4C90 - chains A and B; structure by X-ray diffraction, 2.65 A resolution.

== Chain A (and B) ==
Protein: Alpha-glucuronidase GH115
Organism: Bacteroides ovatus
Notes: chain B of this document is another copy of the same molecule, construct and numbering; everything in this record applies to it too
Reference sequence: A7M022 (A7M022_BACOV); residues 1-856 here = UniProt positions 1-856
Amino-acid sequence (856 residues; each row starts with the number of its first residue):
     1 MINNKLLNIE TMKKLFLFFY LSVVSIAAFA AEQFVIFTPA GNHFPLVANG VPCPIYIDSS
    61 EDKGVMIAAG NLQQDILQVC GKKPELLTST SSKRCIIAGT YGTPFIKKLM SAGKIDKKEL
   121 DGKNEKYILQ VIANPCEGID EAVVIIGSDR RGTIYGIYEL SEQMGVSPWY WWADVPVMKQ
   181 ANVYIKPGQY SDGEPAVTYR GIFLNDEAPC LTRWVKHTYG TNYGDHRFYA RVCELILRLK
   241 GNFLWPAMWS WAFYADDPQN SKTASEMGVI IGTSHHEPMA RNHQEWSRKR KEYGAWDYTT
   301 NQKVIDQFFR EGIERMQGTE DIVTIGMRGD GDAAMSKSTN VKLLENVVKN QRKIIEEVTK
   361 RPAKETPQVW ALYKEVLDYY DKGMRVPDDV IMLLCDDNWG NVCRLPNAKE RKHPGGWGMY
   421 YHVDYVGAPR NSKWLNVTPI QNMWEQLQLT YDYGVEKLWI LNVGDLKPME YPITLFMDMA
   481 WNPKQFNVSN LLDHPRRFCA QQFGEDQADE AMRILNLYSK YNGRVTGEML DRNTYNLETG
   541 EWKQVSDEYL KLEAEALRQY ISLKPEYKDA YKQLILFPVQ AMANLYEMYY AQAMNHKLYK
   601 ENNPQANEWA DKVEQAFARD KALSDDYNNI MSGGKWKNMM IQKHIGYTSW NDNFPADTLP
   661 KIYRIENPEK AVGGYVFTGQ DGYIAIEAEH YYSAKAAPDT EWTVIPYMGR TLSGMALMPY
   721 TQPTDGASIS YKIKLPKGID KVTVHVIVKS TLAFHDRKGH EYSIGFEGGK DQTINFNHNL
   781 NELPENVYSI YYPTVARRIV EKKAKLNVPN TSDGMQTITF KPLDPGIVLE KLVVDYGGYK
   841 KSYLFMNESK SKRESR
Unresolved in the structure: 1-32, 855-856 (chain B: 1-31, 331-339, 382-383, 854-856)
Bound ions: Na+: Lys433, Asp465
Reported in the primary citation:
  - catalytic residues: Asp332, Asp424 (proposed by the authors, not directly observed)
  - catalytic residues: Glu375, His422
  - mutagenesis - N205A, D206A (300-fold), W249A (3000-fold), H275A, R328A (105-fold), Y373A, K374A, E375A (5000-fold), D396N, N398A, Y420A (103-fold), H422A (105-fold), Y425A, N462A, E782A, E785A, Y788A, Y792A (100-fold): decreased catalytic activity
  - mutagenesis - H275A/H422A, D332A: abolished catalytic activity
  - mutagenesis - E162A, W169A, D192A, D478A: unchanged catalytic activity

== How chain A and chain B interact ==
Contacting residue pairs - 165 pairs, chain A then chain B:
  Lys374(A) with Glu782(B); Tyr792(B)
  Glu375(A) with Glu782(B)
  Asp397(A) with Leu752(B); Tyr791(B); Tyr792(B); Val795(B)
  Asn398(A) with Tyr792(B), hydrogen bond
  Trp399(A) with Tyr792(B); Val795(B); Ala796(B), hydrophobic; Arg798(B), hydrogen bond (backbone-side chain)
  Asn401(A) with Lys749(B); Ser750(B), hydrogen bond; Leu752(B)
  Val402(A) with Leu752(B)
  Cys403(A) with Leu752(B), hydrophobic; Ala753(B); Phe754(B); Tyr791(B)
  Arg404(A) with Ala753(B); Phe754(B)
  Leu405(A) with Phe754(B), hydrogen bond (backbone-backbone)
  Tyr425(A) with Tyr792(B)
  Ala428(A) with Tyr788(B), hydrophobic; Tyr792(B)
  Pro429(A) with Tyr792(B); Pro793(B), hydrophobic; Ala796(B)
  Val437(A) with Arg798(B), hydrogen bond (backbone-side chain)
  Gln441(A) with Pro706(B); Tyr707(B); Met708(B)
  Asn442(A) with Met708(B); Lys749(B); Arg798(B)
  Glu445(A) with Met708(B); Tyr720(B), hydrogen bond; Lys749(B), salt bridge; Val828(B)
  Gln446(A) with Lys749(B)
  Gln448(A) with Tyr720(B)
  Leu449(A) with Tyr720(B), hydrophobic; Phe754(B), hydrophobic
  Asp452(A) with Thr721(B)
  Tyr453(A) with Tyr720(B), hydrogen bond (side chain-backbone); Phe754(B); Pro825(B)
  Val488(A) with Thr703(B); Val704(B); Ile705(B), hydrophobic
  Leu492(A) with Tyr707(B), hydrophobic
  Asn516(A) with Tyr707(B)
  Lys520(A) with Tyr707(B), hydrogen bond (side chain-backbone); Gly709(B), hydrogen bond (side chain-backbone); Arg710(B); Thr711(B), hydrogen bond (side chain-backbone)
  Gly523(A) with Arg798(B), hydrogen bond (backbone-side chain)
  Arg524(A) with Arg710(B), hydrogen bond (side chain-backbone); Tyr843(B), hydrogen bond (backbone-side chain); Leu844(B)
  Val525(A) with Arg797(B); Tyr843(B)
  Met529(A) with Arg797(B)
  Thr534(A) with Tyr843(B)
  Tyr535(A) with Tyr843(B), hydrophobic
  Asn536(A) with Lys841(B), hydrogen bond (side chain-backbone)
  Glu541(A) with Ser842(B); Tyr843(B), hydrogen bond (side chain-backbone); Leu844(B), hydrogen bond (side chain-backbone); Phe845(B)
  Lys543(A) with Gln544(B); Glu548(B), salt bridge
  Gln544(A) with Lys543(B); Asn847(B)
  Val545(A) with Leu844(B), hydrophobic
  Asp547(A) with Asp547(B); Lys551(B)
  Glu548(A) with Lys543(B), salt bridge
  Leu550(A) with Lys551(B); Ala554(B); Arg558(B)
  Lys551(A) with Asp547(B); Leu550(B); Glu587(B), salt bridge
  Glu553(A) with Arg558(B), salt bridge
  Ala554(A) with Leu550(B); Ala554(B), hydrophobic
  Glu555(A) with Glu587(B)
  Leu557(A) with Ala554(B); Leu557(B), hydrophobic
  Arg558(A) with Leu550(B); Glu553(B), salt bridge; Arg619(B)
  Ile561(A) with Leu557(B), hydrophobic; Ile561(B), hydrophobic
  Glu587(A) with Lys551(B), salt bridge
  Arg619(A) with Arg558(B)
  Thr703(A) with Val488(B)
  Val704(A) with Val488(B)
  Pro706(A) with Gln441(B), hydrogen bond (backbone-side chain)
  Tyr707(A) with Gln441(B); Leu492(B), hydrophobic; Asn516(B); Lys520(B), hydrogen bond (backbone-side chain)
  Met708(A) with Asn442(B)
  Gly709(A) with Lys520(B), hydrogen bond (backbone-side chain)
  Arg710(A) with Lys520(B), hydrogen bond (backbone-side chain); Arg524(B), hydrogen bond (backbone-side chain)
  Thr711(A) with Lys520(B), hydrogen bond (backbone-side chain)
  Met718(A) with Gln448(B)
  Tyr720(A) with Glu445(B), hydrogen bond; Gln448(B); Leu449(B), hydrophobic; Tyr453(B), hydrogen bond (backbone-side chain)
  Thr721(A) with Asp452(B); Tyr453(B)
  Lys749(A) with Asn401(B), hydrogen bond; Glu445(B), salt bridge; Gln446(B)
  Ser750(A) with Asn401(B), hydrogen bond
  Leu752(A) with Asp397(B); Asn401(B); Val402(B); Cys403(B), hydrophobic
  Ala753(A) with Cys403(B)
  Phe754(A) with Cys403(B); Arg404(B); Leu405(B), hydrogen bond (backbone-backbone); Leu449(B), hydrophobic; Tyr453(B)
  Tyr788(A) with Ala428(B), hydrophobic
  Tyr791(A) with Asp397(B); Cys403(B)
  Tyr792(A) with Asp397(B); Asn398(B), hydrogen bond; Ala428(B), hydrophobic; Pro429(B)
  Pro793(A) with Pro429(B), hydrophobic
  Val795(A) with Asp397(B); Trp399(B); Asn401(B)
  Ala796(A) with Trp399(B), hydrophobic; Pro429(B)
  Arg797(A) with Val525(B); Met529(B)
  Arg798(A) with Trp399(B), hydrogen bond (side chain-backbone); Val437(B), hydrogen bond (side chain-backbone); Asn442(B); Gly523(B), hydrogen bond (side chain-backbone)
  Pro825(A) with Tyr453(B)
  Val828(A) with Glu445(B)
  Lys841(A) with Asn536(B), hydrogen bond (backbone-side chain)
  Ser842(A) with Asn536(B); Thr539(B); Glu541(B)
  Tyr843(A) with Arg524(B), hydrogen bond (side chain-backbone); Val525(B); Thr534(B); Tyr535(B), hydrophobic; Glu541(B), hydrogen bond (backbone-side chain)
  Leu844(A) with Arg524(B); Glu541(B), hydrogen bond (backbone-side chain); Val545(B), hydrophobic
  Asn847(A) with Gln544(B)
Other interface residues (no listed pair), chain A (87 interface residues in all): Trp444, Leu517, Thr539, Ile705, Gly826, Lys840, Phe845
Other interface residues (no listed pair), chain B (85 interface residues in all): Tyr425, Trp444, Met718, Pro719, Thr751, Lys840

== In short ==
87 residues of chain A and 85 residues of chain B are in contact; the contacts include 35 hydrogen bonds and 8
salt bridges. Polar pairs include Glu445(A)-Lys749(B), Lys543(A)-Glu548(B) and Lys551(A)-Glu587(B). The paper
reports catalytic residues Asp332(A), Asp424(A) and Glu375(A) among others; N205A, D206A and W249A of chain A,
among others, reduce catalytic activity; 24 substitutions were tested in all.
Both chains are Alpha-glucuronidase GH115 (Bacteroides ovatus). Entry 4C90 (Evidence that GH115
alpha-glucuronidase activity is dependent on conformational flexibility) was determined by X-ray diffraction
together with 4C91 from the same study.
